Entry 5L52 (X-ray diffraction, 2.70 A resolution); this record covers chains L and M of the 28 polymer chains in the assembly.

# Chain L
Protein: Proteasome subunit beta type-6
Source organism: Saccharomyces cerevisiae S288c
Notes: EC 3.4.25.1
UniProt: P23724 (PSB6_YEAST); residues 1-222 here correspond to UniProt positions 20-241 (UniProt number = residue number + 19)
Sequence (222 residues; row label = number of the first residue in the row):
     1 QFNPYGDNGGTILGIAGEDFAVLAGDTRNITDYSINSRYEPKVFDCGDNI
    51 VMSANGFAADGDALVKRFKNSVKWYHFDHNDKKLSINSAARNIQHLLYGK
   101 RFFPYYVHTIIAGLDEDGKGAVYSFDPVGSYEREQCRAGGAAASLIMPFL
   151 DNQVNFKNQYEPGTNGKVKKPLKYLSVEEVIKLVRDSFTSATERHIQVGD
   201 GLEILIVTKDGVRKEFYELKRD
Ion coordination: Mg2+: Asp222 (shared with 3 residues of chain V)
Small-molecule neighbours: 6N5 (N-[(2S)-1-[[(2S)-3-(4-methoxyphenyl)-1-[[(2S,3S,4R)-4-methyl-3,5-bis(oxidanyl)-1-phenyl-pentan-2-yl]amino]-1-oxidanylidene-propan-2-yl]amino]-1-oxidanylidene-propan-2-yl]-1-methyl-5H-indene-2-carboxamide): Pro104, Tyr106, Asp126, Pro127, Val128, Ser130

# Chain M
Protein: Proteasome subunit beta type-7
Source organism: Saccharomyces cerevisiae S288c
Notes: EC 3.4.25.1
UniProt: P30657 (PSB7_YEAST); residues -12 to 233 here correspond to UniProt positions 21-266 (UniProt number = residue number + 33)
Sequence (246 residues; row label = number of the first residue in the row; numbers below 1 keep their minus sign (Thr-12 is residue -12)):
   -12 TQIANAGASPMVNTQQPIVTGTSVISMKYDNGVIIAADNLGSYGSLLRFN
    38 GVERLIPVGDNTVVGISGDISDMQHIERLLKDLVTENAYDNPLADAEEAL
    88 EPSYIFEYLATVMYQRRSKMNPLWNAIIVAGVQSNGDQFLRYVNLLGVTY
   138 SSPTLATGFGAHMANPLLRKVVDRESDIPKTTVQVAEEAIVNAMRVLYYR
   188 DARSSRNFSLAIIDKNTGLTFKKNLQVENMKWDFAKDIKGYGTQKI
Not modelled in the structure: -12 to 0, 226-233

# How chain L and chain M interact
Pairs across the interface (40):
  Gln1(L) - Thr1(M)  hydrogen bond
  Phe2(L) - Thr1(M)
  Phe2(L) - Arg104(M)
  Phe2(L) - Met107(M)
  Phe2(L) - Pro109(M)  hydrophobic
  Phe2(L) - Leu132(M)  hydrophobic
  Phe2(L) - Leu133(M)  hydrophobic
  Asn3(L) - Leu133(M)
  Pro4(L) - Arg104(M)  hydrogen bond (backbone-side chain)
  Pro4(L) - Met107(M)  hydrophobic
  Pro4(L) - Leu133(M)
  Tyr5(L) - Arg104(M)
  Asn8(L) - Val135(M)
  Asn29(L) - Tyr137(M)
  Ser34(L) - His149(M)
  Ile35(L) - Arg156(M)  hydrogen bond (backbone-side chain)
  Asn36(L) - Tyr137(M)  hydrogen bond
  Asn36(L) - Ser139(M)
  Asn36(L) - Arg156(M)
  Ser37(L) - Ser138(M)  hydrogen bond (side chain-backbone)
  Glu40(L) - Arg128(M)  salt bridge
  Glu40(L) - Tyr137(M)
  Glu40(L) - Ser138(M)  hydrogen bond (side chain-backbone)
  Phe57(L) - Arg104(M)
  Phe57(L) - Leu133(M)
  Phe57(L) - Val135(M)  hydrophobic
  Ala59(L) - Tyr101(M)
  Ala59(L) - Leu133(M)
  Ala59(L) - Gly134(M)
  Ala59(L) - Val135(M)
  Asp60(L) - Tyr101(M)  hydrogen bond
  Asp60(L) - Arg104(M)  salt bridge
  Asp62(L) - Thr136(M)
  Ala63(L) - Tyr101(M)
  Lys66(L) - Glu94(M)  salt bridge
  Phe103(L) - Arg104(M)
  Phe103(L) - Ser105(M)
  Tyr105(L) - Tyr101(M)
  Arg221(L) - Asp160(M)  salt bridge
  Arg221(L) - Arg161(M)
Also at the interface, not in a pair above, chain L (23 interface residues in all): Tyr39, Glu218
Also at the interface, not in a pair above, chain M (22 interface residues in all): Trp111, Leu142

# In short
The interface between chain L and chain M involves 23 residues on one side and 22 on the other; the contacts
include 7 hydrogen bonds and 4 salt bridges. Polar contacts include Glu40(L)-Arg128(M), Asp60(L)-Arg104(M) and
Lys66(L)-Glu94(M). Ligands of chain L: compound 6N5.
Here chain L is Proteasome subunit beta type-6 and chain M is Proteasome subunit beta type-7, both from
Saccharomyces cerevisiae S288c. Entry 5L52 (Yeast 20S proteasome in complex with epoxyketone inhibitor 14) was
determined by X-ray diffraction, deposited together with 5L54, 5L55, 5L5A, 5L5B, 5L5D, 5L5E and 30 further
entries.
